Entry 4ECQ (X-ray diffraction, 1.50 A resolution); this record covers chains A and T of the 3 polymer chains in the assembly.

# Chain A
Molecule: DNA polymerase eta
Source organism: Homo sapiens
Notes: EC 2.7.7.7; fragment: Catalytic core
Reference sequence: Q9Y253 (POLH_HUMAN); numbering as in UniProt (aligned over 1-432)
Sequence (435 residues; row label = number of the first residue in the row; numbers below 1 keep their minus sign (Gly-2 is residue -2)):
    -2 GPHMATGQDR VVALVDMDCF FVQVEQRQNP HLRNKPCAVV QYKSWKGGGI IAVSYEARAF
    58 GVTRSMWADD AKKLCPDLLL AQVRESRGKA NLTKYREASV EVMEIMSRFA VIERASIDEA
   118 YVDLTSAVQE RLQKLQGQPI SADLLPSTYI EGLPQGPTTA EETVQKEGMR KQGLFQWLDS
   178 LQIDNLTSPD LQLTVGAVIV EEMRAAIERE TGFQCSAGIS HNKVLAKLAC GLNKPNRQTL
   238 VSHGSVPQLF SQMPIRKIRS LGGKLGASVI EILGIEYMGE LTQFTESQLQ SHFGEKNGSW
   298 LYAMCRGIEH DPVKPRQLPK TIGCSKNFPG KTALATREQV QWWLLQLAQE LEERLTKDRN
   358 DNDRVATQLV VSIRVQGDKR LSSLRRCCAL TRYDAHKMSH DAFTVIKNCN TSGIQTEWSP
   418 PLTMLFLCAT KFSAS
Disordered / not traced: 155-159
Sequence notes: expression tag (-2 to 0)
Metal / ion sites: Ca2+: Asp13, Met14, Asp115 (together with 2'-deoxyadenosine 5'-triphosphate)
Ligand contacts: 2'-deoxyadenosine 5'-triphosphate (DTP): Asp13, Met14, Asp15, Cys16, Phe17, Phe18, Ile48, Ala49, Tyr52, Arg55, Arg61, Ile114, Asp115, Glu116, Lys231
UniProt features mapped onto this chain:
  - binding site (Mg(2+)): Asp13, Met14, Asp115, Glu116
  - binding site (Mn(2+)): Asp13, Met14, Asp115, Glu116
  - binding site (a 2'-deoxyribonucleoside 5'-triphosphate): Arg61
  - natural variant: Val37 (deletion: In XPV), Leu75 (deletion: In XPV), Arg93 (R93P: In XPV), Arg111 (R111H: In XPV), Thr122 (T122P: In XPV), Gly153 (G153D: In a breast cancer sample), Thr191 (T191P: In XPV), Gly263 (G263V: In XPV), Val266 (V266D: In XPV), Gly295 (G295R: In XPV), Arg361 (R361S: In XPV)
  - mutagenesis: Tyr52 (Y52A/F: Reduces DNA polymerase activity; Y52E: Reduces DNA polymerase activity. Increases fidelity of replication and reduces translesion bypass), Arg61 (R61A: Reduces enzymatic activity by two-thirds), Ser62 (S62G: Increased DNA polymerase activity and translesion bypass compared to wild-type), Ala68 (A68S/V: Severe reduction in thymine dimer translesion bypass), Asn324 to Pro326 (Reduces binding to chromatin and to monoubiquitinated PCNA. Abolishes binding to monoubiquitinated PCNA; when associated with 705-E--H-713 Del)
From the paper describing this entry:
  - conformationally variable residues (side-chain flip): Asp13, Glu116
  - binding site for 2'-deoxyadenosine 5'-triphosphate: Arg61
  - mutagenesis - S113A: unchanged catalytic activity

# Chain T
Molecule: 12-nt DNA strand
Sequence (12 nucleotides; row label = number of the first residue in the row):
     1 CATTATGACG CT
Ligand contacts: 2'-deoxyadenosine 5'-triphosphate (DTP): DT3, DT4, DA5

# How chain A and chain T interact
Residue-residue contacts - 42 pairs, chain A then chain T:
  Gln38(A) with DT3(T), base contact; DT4(T), hydrogen bond to the base; DA5(T), sugar contact
  Tyr39(A) with DT4(T), phosphate contact; DA5(T), hydrogen bond to the phosphate
  Trp42(A) with DA2(T), stacking on the base
  Arg61(A) with DT3(T), base contact
  Ser62(A) with DT3(T), base contact
  Trp64(A) with DA2(T), phosphate contact; DT3(T), sugar contact
  Lys86(A) with DT6(T), salt bridge to the phosphate
  Ala87(A) with DA5(T), sugar contact
  Leu89(A) with DA5(T), phosphate contact; DT6(T), phosphate contact
  Arg93(A) with DT6(T), salt bridge to the phosphate; DG7(T), salt bridge to the phosphate
  Lys293(A) with DG10(T), salt bridge to the phosphate
  Lys311(A) with DC9(T), phosphate contact
  Arg313(A) with DA8(T), salt bridge to the phosphate; DC9(T), salt bridge to the phosphate
  Pro316(A) with DA8(T), phosphate contact
  Lys317(A) with DA8(T), hydrogen bond to the phosphate; DC9(T), salt bridge to the phosphate
  Thr318(A) with DG7(T), sugar contact; DA8(T), hydrogen bond to the phosphate
  Ile319(A) with DG7(T), phosphate contact
  Gly320(A) with DT6(T), sugar contact; DG7(T), hydrogen bond to the phosphate
  Cys321(A) with DT6(T), phosphate contact
  Ser322(A) with DA5(T), sugar contact; DT6(T), hydrogen bond to the phosphate
  Lys323(A) with DA5(T), salt bridge to the phosphate
  Asn324(A) with DT4(T), hydrogen bond to the phosphate; DA5(T), hydrogen bond to the phosphate
  Pro326(A) with DC1(T), phosphate contact; DA2(T), sugar contact; DT4(T), phosphate contact
  Gly327(A) with DC1(T), hydrogen bond to the phosphate; DA2(T), phosphate contact
  Thr329(A) with DA2(T), base contact
  Arg351(A) with DT6(T), salt bridge to the phosphate; DG7(T), salt bridge to the phosphate
Also at the interface, not in a pair above, chain A (32 interface residues in all): Gly46, Ile47, Ile48, Arg111, Leu315, Glu347
Also at the interface, not in a pair above, chain T (11 interface residues in all): DC11

# Overview
32 residues of chain A and 11 residues of chain T are in contact, with 9 hydrogen bonds, 10 salt bridges and 1
aromatic stacking contact. Polar contacts include Gln38(A)-DT4(T), Tyr39(A)-DA5(T) and Lys317(A)-DA8(T). The
paper reports a binding site for 2'-deoxyadenosine 5'-triphosphate at Arg61(A); S113A of chain A leaves
catalytic activity unchanged.
Chain A is DNA polymerase eta (Homo sapiens) and chain T is a 12-nt DNA strand; the structure, Human DNA
polymerase eta- DNA ternary complex: AT crystal at pH6.8(K+ MES) with 1 Ca2+ ion, was determined by X-ray
diffraction, deposited together with 4ECR, 4ECS, 4ECT, 4ECU, 4ECV, 4ECW and 10 further entries.
